PDB entry 3FCH | X-ray diffraction, 2.20 A resolution | chain A

Chain A:
Molecule: Carboxysome shell protein CsoS1D
Source organism: Prochlorococcus marinus subsp. pastoris str. CCMP1986
Reference sequence: Q7V2D3 (Q7V2D3_PROMP); numbering as in UniProt (aligned over 1-256)
Sequence (281 residues; numbered -24 to 256; the number before each row is that of its first residue; numbers below 1 keep their minus sign (Met-24 is residue -24)):
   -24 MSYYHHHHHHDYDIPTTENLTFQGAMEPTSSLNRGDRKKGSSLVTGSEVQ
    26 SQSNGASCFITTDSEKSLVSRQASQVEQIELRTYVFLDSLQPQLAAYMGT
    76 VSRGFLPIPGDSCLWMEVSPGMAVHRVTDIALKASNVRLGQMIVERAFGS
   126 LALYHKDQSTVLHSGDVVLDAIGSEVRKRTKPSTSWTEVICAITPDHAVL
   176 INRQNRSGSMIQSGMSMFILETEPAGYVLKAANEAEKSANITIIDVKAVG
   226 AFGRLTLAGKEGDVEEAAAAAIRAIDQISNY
Disordered / not traced: -24 to 49, 255-256
Construct notes: expression tag (-24 to 0)
Curated features (UniProtKB/Swiss-Prot):
  - motif: Glu120, Arg121 (Gates the pore)
From the paper describing this entry:
  - contacts within the chain: Asp104-Lys108 (hydrogen bond), Glu120-Arg121 (salt bridge), Asn208-Lys212 (hydrogen bond)
  - conformationally variable residues (side-chain flip): Glu120, Arg121

In short:
The paper reports conformational variability at Glu120 and Arg121; contacts within the chain involving Asp104,
Lys108 and Glu120 among others.
Chain A is Carboxysome shell protein CsoS1D (Prochlorococcus marinus subsp. pastoris str. CCMP1986); the
structure, The structure of a previously undetected carboxysome shell protein: CsoS1D from Prochlorococcus
marinus MED4, was determined by X-ray diffraction together with 3F56 from the same study.
